8P30 - chains A and B of the 4 polymer chains in the assembly; structure by electron microscopy, 3.29 A resolution.

Chain A (and B):
Name: Processed angiotensin-converting enzyme 2
From: Homo sapiens
Notes: chain B of this document is another copy of the same molecule, construct and numbering; everything in this record applies to it too
Reference sequence: Q9BYF1 (ACE2_HUMAN); the construct has insertions or renumbered stretches relative to UniProt, so the offset changes along the chain: -6 to 10 = UniProt 1-17; 18-805 = UniProt 18-805
Amino-acid sequence (812 residues; row label = number of the first residue in the row; numbers below 1 keep their minus sign (Met-6 is residue -6)):
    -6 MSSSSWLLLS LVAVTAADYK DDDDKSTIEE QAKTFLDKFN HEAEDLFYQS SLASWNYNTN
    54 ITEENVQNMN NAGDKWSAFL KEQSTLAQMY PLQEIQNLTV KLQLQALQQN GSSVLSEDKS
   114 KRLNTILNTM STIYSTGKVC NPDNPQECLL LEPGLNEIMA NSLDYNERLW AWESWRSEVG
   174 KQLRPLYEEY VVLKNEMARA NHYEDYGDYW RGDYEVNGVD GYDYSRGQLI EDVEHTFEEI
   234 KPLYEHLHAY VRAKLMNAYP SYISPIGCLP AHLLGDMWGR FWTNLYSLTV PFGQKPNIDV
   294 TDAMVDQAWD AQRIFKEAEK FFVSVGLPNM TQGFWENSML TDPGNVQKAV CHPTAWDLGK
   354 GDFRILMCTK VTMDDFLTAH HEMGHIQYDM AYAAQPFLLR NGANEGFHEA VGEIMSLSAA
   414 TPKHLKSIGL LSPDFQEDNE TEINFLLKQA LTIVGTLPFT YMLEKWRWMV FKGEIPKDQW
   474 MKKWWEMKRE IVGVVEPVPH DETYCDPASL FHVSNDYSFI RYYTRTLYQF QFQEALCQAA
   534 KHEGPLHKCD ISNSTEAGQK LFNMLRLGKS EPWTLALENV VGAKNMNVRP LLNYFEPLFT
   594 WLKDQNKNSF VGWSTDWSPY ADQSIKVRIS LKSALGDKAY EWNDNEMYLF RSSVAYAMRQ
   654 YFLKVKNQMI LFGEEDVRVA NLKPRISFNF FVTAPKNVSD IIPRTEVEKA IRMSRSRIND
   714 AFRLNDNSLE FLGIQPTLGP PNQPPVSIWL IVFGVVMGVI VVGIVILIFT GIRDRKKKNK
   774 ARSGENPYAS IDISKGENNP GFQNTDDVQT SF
Unresolved in the structure: -6 to 20, 769-805
Sequence notes: insertion (11-17); conflict Lys18 (Gln in Q9BYF1)
Swiss-Prot annotation at these positions:
  - region: Asp30 to Tyr41 (Interaction with SARS-CoV spike glycoprotein), Met82 to Pro84 (Interaction with SARS-CoV spike glycoprotein), Lys353 to Arg357 (Interaction with SARS-CoV spike glycoprotein), Arg652 to Lys659 (Essential for cleavage by ADAM17), Arg697 to Arg716 (Essential for cleavage by TMPRSS11D and TMPRSS2)
  - motif: Glu778 to Ile786 (LIR), Tyr781 to Asp785 (SH2-binding), Tyr781 to Ile784 (Endocytic sorting signal), Asn792 to Phe795 (PTB), Thr803 to Phe805 (PDZ-binding)
  - active site: Glu375 (Proton acceptor), His505 (Proton donor)
  - binding site (chloride): Arg169, Trp477, Lys481
  - binding site (substrate): Arg273, His345, Pro346, Tyr515
  - binding site (Zn(2+)): His374, His378, Glu402
  - modified residue: Tyr781 (Phosphotyrosine), Ser783 (Phosphoserine)
  - glycosylation (N-linked (GlcNAc...) asparagine): Asn53, Asn90, Asn103, Asn322, Asn432, Asn546, Asn690
  - cross-link: Lys788 (Glycyl lysine isopeptide (Lys-Gly) (interchain with G-Cter in ubiquitin))
Disulfide bonds: Cys133-Cys141, Cys344-Cys361, Cys530-Cys542
Glycans and other covalent adducts: N-acetylglucosamine (NAG) linked to Asn90, Asn103, Asn322, Asn432, Asn546; glycan linked to Asn690; 2-acetamido-2-deoxy-alpha-D-glucopyranose (NDG) linked to Thr730
Metal / ion sites: Zn2+: His374, His378, Glu402
From the paper describing this entry:
  - post-translational modification sites: Asn690

How chain A and chain B interact:
Residue-residue contacts - 44 pairs, chain A then chain B:
  Glu634(A) with Lys657(B), salt bridge
  Asn636(A) with Gln653(B); Leu656(B)
  Asn638(A) with Tyr649(B); Arg652(B); Gln653(B), hydrogen bond; Leu656(B)
  Glu639(A) with Tyr649(B), hydrogen bond; Gln653(B), hydrogen bond; Arg710(B), salt bridge
  Tyr641(A) with Ser645(B); Ala648(B); Arg652(B); Gly666(B); Glu667(B), hydrogen bond (side chain-backbone)
  Leu642(A) with Arg710(B)
  Ser645(A) with Tyr641(B); Ser645(B)
  Ala648(A) with Tyr641(B)
  Tyr649(A) with Asn638(B); Glu639(B), hydrogen bond
  Arg652(A) with Asn638(B); Tyr641(B)
  Gln653(A) with Asn636(B), hydrogen bond; Asn638(B), hydrogen bond; Glu639(B), hydrogen bond
  Leu656(A) with Asn636(B); Asn638(B)
  Lys657(A) with Glu634(B), salt bridge
  Gly666(A) with Tyr641(B)
  Glu667(A) with Tyr641(B), hydrogen bond (backbone-side chain)
  Ser709(A) with Arg716(B)
  Arg710(A) with Glu639(B), salt bridge; Leu642(B); Ala714(B), hydrogen bond (side chain-backbone); Phe715(B); Arg716(B)
  Asp713(A) with Asp713(B); Arg716(B), salt bridge
  Ala714(A) with Arg710(B), hydrogen bond (backbone-side chain)
  Phe715(A) with Arg710(B)
  Arg716(A) with Ser709(B); Arg710(B); Asp713(B), salt bridge
Other interface residues (no listed pair), chain A (25 interface residues in all): Tyr633, Ser646, Met662, Phe665
Other interface residues (no listed pair), chain B (25 interface residues in all): Tyr633, Ser646, Met662, Phe665

Summary:
Chain A and chain B each contribute 25 residues to their interface; the contacts include 11 hydrogen bonds and
6 salt bridges. Among the polar pairs are Glu634(A)-Lys657(B), Glu639(A)-Arg710(B) and Asp713(A)-Arg716(B).
Covalently linked 2-acetamido-2-deoxy-alpha-D-glucopyranose: at Thr730(A). Covalently linked
N-acetylglucosamine: at Asn90(A), Asn103(A), Asn322(A), Asn432(A) and Asn546(A). From the paper: a
modification site at Asn690(A).
Chain A and chain B are both Processed angiotensin-converting enzyme 2 (Homo sapiens); the structure,
Structure of human SIT1:ACE2 complex (open PD conformation) bound to L-pipecolate, was determined by electron
microscopy together with 8P2W, 8P2X, 8P2Y, 8P2Z and 8P31 from the same study.
